PDB entry 1BG3 | X-ray diffraction, 2.80 A resolution | chain A

# Chain A
Protein: Hexokinase
Source organism: Rattus norvegicus
Notes: EC 2.7.1.1
UniProtKB: P05708 (HXK1_RAT); residue numbers follow UniProt; this construct covers 1-918
Amino-acid sequence (918 residues; row label = number of the first residue in the row):
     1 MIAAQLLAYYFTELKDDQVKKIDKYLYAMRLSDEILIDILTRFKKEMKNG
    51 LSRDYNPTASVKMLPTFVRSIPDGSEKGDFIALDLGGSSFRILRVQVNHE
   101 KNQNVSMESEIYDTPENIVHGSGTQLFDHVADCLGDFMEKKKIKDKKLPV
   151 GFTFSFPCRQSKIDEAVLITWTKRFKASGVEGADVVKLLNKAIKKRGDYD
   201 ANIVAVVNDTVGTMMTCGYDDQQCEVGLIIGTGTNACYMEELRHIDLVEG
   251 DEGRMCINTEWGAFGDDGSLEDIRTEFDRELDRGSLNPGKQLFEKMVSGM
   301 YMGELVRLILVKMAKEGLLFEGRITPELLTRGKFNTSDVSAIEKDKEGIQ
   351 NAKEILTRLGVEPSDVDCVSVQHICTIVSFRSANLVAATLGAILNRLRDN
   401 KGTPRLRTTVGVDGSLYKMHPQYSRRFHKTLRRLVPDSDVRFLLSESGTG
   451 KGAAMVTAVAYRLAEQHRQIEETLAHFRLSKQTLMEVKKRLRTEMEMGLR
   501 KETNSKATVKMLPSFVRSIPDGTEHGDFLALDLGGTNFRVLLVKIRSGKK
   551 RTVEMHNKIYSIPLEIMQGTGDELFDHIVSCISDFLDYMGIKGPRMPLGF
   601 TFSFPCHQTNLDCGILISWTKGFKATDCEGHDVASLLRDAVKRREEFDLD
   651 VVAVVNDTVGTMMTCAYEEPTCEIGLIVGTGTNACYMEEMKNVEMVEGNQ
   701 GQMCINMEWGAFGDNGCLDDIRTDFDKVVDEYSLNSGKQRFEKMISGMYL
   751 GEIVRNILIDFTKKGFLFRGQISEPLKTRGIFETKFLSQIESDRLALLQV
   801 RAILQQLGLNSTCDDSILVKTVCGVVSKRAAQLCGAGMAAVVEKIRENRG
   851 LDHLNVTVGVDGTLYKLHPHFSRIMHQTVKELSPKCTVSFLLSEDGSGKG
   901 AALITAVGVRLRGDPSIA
Not modelled in the structure: 98-103, 548-550, 912-918
Curated features (UniProtKB/Swiss-Prot):
  - region: Met-1 to Tyr-10 (Mitochondrial-binding peptide (MBP))
  - binding site (ATP): Arg-30, Asp-84 to Ser-89, Arg-425, Arg-426, Asp-532 to Asn-537, Thr-680, Gly-747, Met-748, Thr-784 to Ser-788, Thr-863 to Leu-867
  - binding site (D-glucose 6-phosphate): Asp-84 to Ser-88, Asp-209, Thr-232, Asp-413 to Ser-415, Thr-449, Asp-532 to Thr-536, Ser-603, Asp-657, Thr-680, Asp-861 to Thr-863, Ser-897
  - binding site (D-glucose): Ser-155, Thr-172, Lys-173, Asn-208, Asp-209, Asn-235, Glu-260, Gln-291 to Glu-294, Thr-620, Lys-621, Asn-656, Asp-657, Asn-683, Glu-708, Glu-742
  - modified residue: Met-1 (N-acetylmethionine), Ser-337 (Phosphoserine)
Ligand contacts:
  - beta-D-glucopyranose (BGC), molecule 1: Ser-155, Phe-156, Pro-157, Thr-172, Lys-173, Asn-208, Asp-209, Thr-210, Ile-229, Gly-233, Thr-234, Asn-235, Glu-260, Gln-291, Glu-294
  - beta-D-glucopyranose (BGC), molecule 2: Ser-603, Phe-604, Pro-605, Thr-620, Lys-621, Asn-656, Asp-657, Thr-658, Ile-677, Gly-681, Thr-682, Asn-683, Glu-708, Gln-739, Glu-742
  - 6-O-phosphono-alpha-D-glucopyranose (G6P), molecule 1: Asp-84, Gly-87, Ser-88, Arg-91, Thr-153, Ser-155, Asp-209, Ile-229, Gly-231, Thr-232, Asp-413, Gly-414, Ser-415, Gly-448, Thr-449
  - 6-O-phosphono-alpha-D-glucopyranose (G6P), molecule 2: Asp-532, Gly-535, Thr-536, Asn-537, Thr-601, Ser-603, Asp-657, Ile-677, Gly-679, Thr-680, Asp-861, Gly-862, Thr-863, Gly-896, Ser-897

# In short
Ligands of chain A: beta-D-glucopyranose and 6-O-phosphono-alpha-D-glucopyranose. Curated annotation (UniProt)
lists 28 ATP-binding residues, 23 D-glucose 6-phosphate-binding residues and 18 D-glucose-binding residues.
Chain A is Hexokinase (Rattus norvegicus); the structure, Rat brain hexokinase type I complex with glucose and
inhibitor glucose-6-phosphate, was determined by X-ray diffraction (same publication as 1BDG).
